PDB entry 2AGY | X-ray diffraction, 1.10 A resolution | chains D and B of the 4 polymer chains in the assembly

# Chain D
Molecule: Aromatic amine dehydrogenase
From: Alcaligenes faecalis
Notes: EC 1.4.99.4
UniProtKB: P84887 (AAUA_ALCFA); numbering as in UniProt (aligned over 48-182)
Sequence (135 residues; row label = number of the first residue in the row):
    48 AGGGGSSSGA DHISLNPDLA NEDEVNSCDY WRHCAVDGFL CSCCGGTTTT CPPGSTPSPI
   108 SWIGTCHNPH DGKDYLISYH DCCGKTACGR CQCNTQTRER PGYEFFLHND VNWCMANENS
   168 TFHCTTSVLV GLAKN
Not modelled in the structure: 48-70, 180-182
Modified / non-standard residues: Trp-109 (2-amino-3-(6,7-dioxo-6,7-dihydro-1H-indol-3-yl)-propionic acid; TRQ)
Swiss-Prot annotation at these positions:
  - active site: Trp-109 (Tryptophylquinone 6'-substrate hemiaminal intermediate), Asp-128 (Proton acceptor)
  - binding site (substrate): Asp-84, Asn-156 to Val-158
  - site: Thr-172 (Transition state stabilizer)
  - modified residue: Trp-109 (Tryptophylquinone)
  - cross-link: Trp-109 to Trp-160 (Tryptophan tryptophylquinone (Trp-Trp))
Disulfides: Cys-75/Cys-140, Cys-81/Cys-113, Cys-88/Cys-171, Cys-90/Cys-138, Cys-91/Cys-135, Cys-98/Cys-129, Cys-130/Cys-161
Glycans and other covalent adducts: covalent link Trp-109/Trp-160
Residues lining bound ligands: 2-(1H-indol-3-yl)ethanimine (TSH): Asp-84, Trp-109, Asp-128, Asn-156, Asp-157, Val-158, Asn-159, Phe-169, Thr-172

# Chain B
Molecule: Aromatic amine dehydrogenase
From: Alcaligenes faecalis
Notes: EC 1.4.99.4
UniProtKB: P84888 (AAUB_ALCFA); residues 73-432 here correspond to UniProt positions 30-389 (UniProt number = residue number - 43)
Sequence (361 residues; each row starts with the number of its first residue):
    73 REVLTGGHSV SAPQENRIYV MDSVFMHLTE SRVHVYDYTN GKFLGMVPTA FNGHVQVSND
   133 GKKIYTMTTY HERITRGKRS DVVEVWDADK LTFEKEISLP PKRVQGLNYD GLFRQTTDGK
   193 FIVLQNASPA TSIGIVDVAK GDYVEDVTAA AGCWSVIPQP NRPRSFMTIC GDGGLLTINL
   253 GEDGKVASQS RSKQMFSVKD DPIFIAPALD KDKAHFVSYY GNVYSADFSG DEVKVDGPWS
   313 LLNDEDKAKN WVPGGYNLVG LHRASGRMYV FMHPDGKEGT HKFPAAEIWV MDTKTKQRVA
   373 RIPGRDALSM TIDQQRNLML TLDGGNVNVY DISQPEPKLL RTIEGAAEAS LQVQFHPVGG
   433 T
Disulfides: Cys-225/Cys-242
Residues lining bound ligands: 2-(1H-indol-3-yl)ethanimine (TSH): Phe-97, Leu-100, Phe-123, Asn-124, Gln-177, Gly-178, Leu-179

# Interface between chain D and chain B
Pairs across the interface - 66 pairs, chain D then chain B:
  Phe-86(D) with Phe-97(B), hydrophobic; Met-98(B), hydrophobic
  Ile-107(D) with Pro-201(B), hydrophobic
  Gly-131(D) with Thr-147(B)
  Lys-132(D) with Thr-147(B)
  Thr-133(D) with Thr-101(B); Thr-147(B)
  Ala-134(D) with Phe-97(B); Met-98(B)
  Gly-136(D) with Met-98(B)
  Gln-139(D) with Phe-97(B)
  Asn-141(D) with Tyr-328(B), hydrogen bond
  Gln-143(D) with Gly-351(B); His-353(B); Lys-354(B), hydrogen bond
  Arg-145(D) with Glu-350(B), hydrogen bond (backbone-side chain)
  Glu-146(D) with Tyr-291(B), hydrogen bond (backbone-side chain); His-353(B), salt bridge; Lys-354(B), salt bridge
  Arg-147(D) with Pro-274(B); Tyr-291(B); Glu-350(B), salt bridge
  Pro-148(D) with Ile-275(B); Ile-277(B), hydrophobic; Tyr-291(B)
  Gly-149(D) with Trp-226(B)
  Tyr-150(D) with Trp-226(B); Ile-241(B), hydrophobic; Gly-243(B); Phe-268(B); Pro-274(B); Ile-275(B), hydrogen bond (side chain-backbone); Ile-277(B), hydrophobic
  Glu-151(D) with Val-270(B)
  Phe-152(D) with Ala-199(B), hydrophobic; Pro-201(B); Trp-226(B), hydrophobic
  Asn-156(D) with Lys-354(B), hydrogen bond
  Asp-157(D) with Gly-178(B); Leu-179(B), hydrogen bond (backbone-backbone); Tyr-181(B), hydrogen bond; Tyr-328(B); Lys-354(B), salt bridge
  Val-158(D) with Gln-177(B); Gly-178(B); Trp-226(B), hydrophobic
  Asn-159(D) with Phe-123(B); Gln-177(B), hydrogen bond (backbone-backbone)
  Trp-160(D) with Pro-201(B), hydrophobic
  Met-162(D) with Arg-151(B), hydrogen bond (backbone-side chain); Gln-177(B); Ala-199(B); Pro-201(B), hydrophobic
  Ala-163(D) with Ser-200(B)
  Glu-165(D) with His-143(B)
  Asn-166(D) with His-143(B), hydrogen bond; Ile-146(B), hydrogen bond (side chain-backbone); Thr-147(B), hydrogen bond (side chain-backbone); Arg-148(B)
  Ser-167(D) with Phe-123(B); His-143(B), hydrogen bond; Arg-151(B); Gln-177(B), hydrogen bond
  Thr-168(D) with Thr-101(B); Ile-146(B), hydrogen bond (side chain-backbone)
  Phe-169(D) with Phe-97(B), hydrophobic
Other interface residues (no listed pair), chain D (34 interface residues in all): Asp-84, Thr-144, Phe-153, His-155
Other interface residues (no listed pair), chain B (36 interface residues in all): Thr-141, Val-176, Thr-203, Gly-224, Cys-242, Tyr-292

# Overview
The interface between chain D and chain B involves 34 residues on one side and 36 on the other, with 16
hydrogen bonds and 4 salt bridges. Polar pairs include Glu-146(D)/His-353(B), Glu-146(D)/Lys-354(B) and
Arg-147(D)/Glu-350(B). 2-(1H-indol-3-yl)ethanimine is bound between chain D and chain B.
Chain D is Aromatic amine dehydrogenase and chain B is Aromatic amine dehydrogenase, both from Alcaligenes
faecalis; the structure, Crystal structure of the Schiff base intermediate in the reductive half-reaction of
aromatic amine dehydrogenase (AADH) ..., was determined by X-ray diffraction together with 2AGL, 2AGW, 2AGX,
2AGZ, 2AH0 and 2AH1 from the same study.
